PDB entry 7N2R | X-ray diffraction, 2.28 A resolution | chains F and C of the 5 polymer chains in the assembly

== Chain F ==
Name: AS4.3 T cell receptor beta chain
Source organism: Homo sapiens
Chain sequence (242 residues; numbered 2 to 243; the number before each row is that of its first residue):
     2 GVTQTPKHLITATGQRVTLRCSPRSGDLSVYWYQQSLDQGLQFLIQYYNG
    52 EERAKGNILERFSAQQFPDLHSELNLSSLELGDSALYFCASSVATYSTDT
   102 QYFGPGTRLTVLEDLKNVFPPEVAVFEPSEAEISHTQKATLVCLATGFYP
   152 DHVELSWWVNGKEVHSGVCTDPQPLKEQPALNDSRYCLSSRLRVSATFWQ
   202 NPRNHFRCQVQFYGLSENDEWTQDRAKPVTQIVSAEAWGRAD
Not modelled in the structure: 243
Cystine bridges: Cys22-Cys90, Cys144-Cys209
Covalent attachments: N-acetylglucosamine (NAG) linked to Asn76
Residues lining bound ligands: aspartic acid (ASP): Gln201, Asn202, Pro203, Arg241, Ala242

== Chain C ==
Name: Pre-MRNA Processing Factor 3
Chain sequence (9 residues; numbered 1 to 9; the number before each row is that of its first residue):
     1 TRLALIAPK

== Interface between chain F and chain C ==
Contacting residue pairs (9):
  Arg54(F) with Ile6(C)
  Thr96(F) with Ile6(C); Pro8(C)
  Tyr97(F) with Ile6(C); Ala7(C), hydrophobic; Pro8(C), hydrogen bond (side chain-backbone)
  Ser98(F) with Leu5(C); Ile6(C), hydrogen bond (side chain-backbone)
  Thr99(F) with Leu5(C)
Interface residues without a listed pair, chain F (7 interface residues in all): Tyr49, Ala95
From the paper, about this interface:
  - interface residues, chain C: Pro8(C)

== In short ==
The interface between chain F and chain C involves 7 residues on one side and 4 on the other, with 2 hydrogen
bonds. Among the polar pairs are Tyr97(F)-Pro8(C) and Ser98(F)-Ile6(C). Ligands of chain F: aspartic acid.
N-acetylglucosamine is covalently linked to Asn76(F). The paper reports the interface residue Pro8(C).
Chain F is AS4.3 T cell receptor beta chain (Homo sapiens) and chain C is Pre-MRNA Processing Factor 3; the
structure, AS4.3-PRPF3-HLA*B27, was determined by X-ray diffraction, deposited together with 7N2N, 7N2O, 7N2P,
7N2Q, 7N2S and 8CX4.
